PDB entry 2D09 | X-ray diffraction, 1.80 A resolution | chain A

== Chain A ==
Protein: putative cytochrome P450
Source organism: Streptomyces coelicolor
Notes: EC 1.14.-.-
UniProt: Q9FCA6 (Q9FCA6_STRCO); residues 1-404 here = UniProt positions 1-404
Chain sequence (407 residues; each row starts with the number of its first residue):
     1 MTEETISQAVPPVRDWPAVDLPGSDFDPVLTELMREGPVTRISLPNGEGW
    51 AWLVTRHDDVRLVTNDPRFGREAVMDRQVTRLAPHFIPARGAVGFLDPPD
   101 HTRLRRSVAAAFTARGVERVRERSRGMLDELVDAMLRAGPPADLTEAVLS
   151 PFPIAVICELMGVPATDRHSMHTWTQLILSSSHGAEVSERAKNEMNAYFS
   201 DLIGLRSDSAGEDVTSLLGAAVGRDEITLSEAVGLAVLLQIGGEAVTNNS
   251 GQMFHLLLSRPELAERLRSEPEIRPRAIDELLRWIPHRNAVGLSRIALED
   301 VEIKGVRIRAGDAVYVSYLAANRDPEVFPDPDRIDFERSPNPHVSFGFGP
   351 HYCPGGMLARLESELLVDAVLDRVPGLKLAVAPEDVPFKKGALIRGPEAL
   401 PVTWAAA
Unresolved in the structure: 1-3
Sequence notes: cloning artifact (405-407)
Bound ions: heme Fe: C353 (together with oxygen molecule)
Ligand contacts:
  - flaviolin (FLV), molecule 1: R71, H287, R288, G292, L293, I394
  - flaviolin (FLV), molecule 2: I87, P88, L179, L238, I241, R288, V291, G292, L293, L393, I394
  - heme (HEM): R71, V93, G94, H101, R105, F112, I157, L238, L239, G242, G243, A245, V246, N249, L282, H287, R295, Y318, S345, F346, G347, F348, P350, H351, Y352, C353, P354, G355, L358, A359
  - oxygen molecule (OXY): G242, A245, C353
UniProt features mapped onto this chain:
  - binding site (flaviolin): R288, L293
  - binding site (heme): C353
  - site: I87 (Involved in determining product regiospecificity)

== In short ==
Chain A binds heme, flaviolin and oxygen molecule. From UniProt: flaviolin-binding residues R288 and L293 and
heme-binding residue C353.
Chain A is putative cytochrome P450 (Streptomyces coelicolor); the structure, A Role for Active Site Water
Molecules and Hydroxyl Groups of Substrate for Oxygen Activation in ..., was determined by X-ray diffraction,
deposited together with 2D0E.
